9IVG - chains A and N of the 6 polymer chains in the assembly; structure by electron microscopy, 3.00 A resolution.

# Chain A
Molecule: Guanine nucleotide-binding protein G(i) subunit alpha-1, Guanine nucleotide-binding protein G(s) subunit alpha isoforms short
Organism: Homo sapiens
UniProtKB: chimeric construct of P63096, P63092: residues 8-26 from P63096 (GNAI1_HUMAN) positions 1-19 (UniProt number = residue number - 7); residues 27-83 from P63092 positions 27-67 (offset varies); residues 84-204 from P63096 (GNAI1_HUMAN) positions 61-181 (UniProt number = residue number - 23); residues 205-253 from P63092 positions 205-253 (same numbers); residues 264-394 from P63092 positions 264-394 (same numbers)
Amino-acid sequence (361 residues; row label = number of the first residue in the row; note: 26 numbers in that range are skipped by the numbering (no residue carries them; nothing is unmodelled there)):
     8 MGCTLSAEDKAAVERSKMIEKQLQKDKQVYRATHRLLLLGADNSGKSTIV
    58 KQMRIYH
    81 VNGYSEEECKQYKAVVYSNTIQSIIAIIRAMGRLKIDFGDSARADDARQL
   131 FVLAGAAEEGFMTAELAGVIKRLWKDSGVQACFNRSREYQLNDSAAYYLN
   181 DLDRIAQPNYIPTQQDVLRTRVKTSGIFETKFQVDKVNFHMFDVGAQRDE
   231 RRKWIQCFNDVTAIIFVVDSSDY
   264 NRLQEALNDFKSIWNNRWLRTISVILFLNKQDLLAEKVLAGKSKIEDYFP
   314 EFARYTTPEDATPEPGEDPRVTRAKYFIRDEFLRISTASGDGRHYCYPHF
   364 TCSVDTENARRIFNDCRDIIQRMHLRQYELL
Disordered / not traced: 8-10, 81-193
Differences from the reference sequence: conflict Asp49 (Gly in P63092), Asn50 (Glu in P63092), Tyr63 (Leu in P63092), Ala226 (Gly in P63092), Asp249 (Ala in P63092), Asp252 (Ser in P63092), Asp272 (Leu in P63092), Ser366 (Ala in P63092), Ala372 (Ile in P63092), Ile375 (Val in P63092)
UniProt features mapped onto this chain:
  - lipidation: Gly9 (N-myristoyl glycine), Cys10 (S-palmitoyl cysteine)
  - region: Asp196 to Thr204 (G2 motif)
  - binding site (GTP): Ser174, Leu198 to Thr204
  - binding site (Mg(2+)): Thr204
  - modified residue: Arg201 (ADP-ribosylarginine)

# Chain N
Molecule: Nanobody-35
Organism: Homo sapiens
Notes: antibody fragment or engineered binder
Amino-acid sequence (140 residues; row label = number of the first residue in the row; numbers below 1 keep their minus sign (Met-1 is residue -1)):
    -1 MAQVQLQESGGGLVQPGGSLRLSCAASGFTFSNYKMNWVRQAPGKGLEWV
    49 SDISQSGASISYTGSVKGRFTISRDNAKNTLYLQMNSLKPEDTAVYYCAR
    99 CPAPFTRDCFDVTSTTYAYRGQGTQVTVSSHHHHHHEPEA
Disordered / not traced: -1 to 0, 127-138
Disulfides: Cys22-Cys96, Cys99-Cys107

# Interface between chain A and chain N
Contacting residue pairs - 25 pairs, chain A then chain N:
  Arg228(A) with Thr114(N), hydrogen bond
  Asp229(A) with Ser112(N), hydrogen bond (backbone-side chain); Thr113(N), hydrogen bond
  Glu230(A) with Asp109(N); Ser112(N); Thr114(N)
  Arg231(A) with Phe108(N); Asp109(N), hydrogen bond (backbone-side chain)
  Arg232(A) with Pro100(N); Phe108(N); Asp109(N), salt bridge; Tyr115(N)
  Gln267(A) with Trp47(N); Thr61(N)
  Asn271(A) with Trp47(N)
  Ser275(A) with Asp106(N); Cys107(N); Phe108(N)
  Asn278(A) with Asp106(N)
  Asn279(A) with Asp106(N), hydrogen bond; Phe108(N)
  Arg283(A) with Arg105(N)
  Tyr311(A) with Gly62(N)
  Pro313(A) with Gly62(N)
  Ser352(A) with Arg105(N)
Other interface residues (no listed pair), chain A (17 interface residues in all): Ile235, Ile276, Arg280
Other interface residues (no listed pair), chain N (15 interface residues in all): Ser63, Tyr117

# Summary
Chain A and chain N form an interface of 17 and 15 residues respectively, with 5 hydrogen bonds and 1 salt
bridge. Among the polar pairs are Arg232(A)-Asp109(N), Arg228(A)-Thr114(N) and Asp229(A)-Ser112(N). Curated
annotation (UniProt) lists 8 GTP-binding residues and Mg2+-binding residue Thr204(A) on chain A.
Chain A is Guanine nucleotide-binding protein G(i) subunit alpha-1, Guanine nucleotide-binding protein G(s)
subunit alpha isoforms short and chain N is Nanobody-35, both from Homo sapiens; the structure, Cryo-EM
structure of the GLP-1(9-36)-bound human GLP-1R-Gs complex, was determined by electron microscopy together
with 9IVM from the same study.
